Entry 3JBG (electron microscopy, 3.80 A resolution); this record covers chains 2 and 4 of the 5 polymer chains in the assembly.

[Chain 2]
Molecule: Capsid protein VP2
Source organism: Human poliovirus 1 Mahoney
UniProtKB: P03300 (POLG_POL1M); residues 1-272 here correspond to UniProt positions 70-341 (UniProt number = residue number + 69)
Sequence (272 residues; numbered 1 to 272; the number before each row is that of its first residue):
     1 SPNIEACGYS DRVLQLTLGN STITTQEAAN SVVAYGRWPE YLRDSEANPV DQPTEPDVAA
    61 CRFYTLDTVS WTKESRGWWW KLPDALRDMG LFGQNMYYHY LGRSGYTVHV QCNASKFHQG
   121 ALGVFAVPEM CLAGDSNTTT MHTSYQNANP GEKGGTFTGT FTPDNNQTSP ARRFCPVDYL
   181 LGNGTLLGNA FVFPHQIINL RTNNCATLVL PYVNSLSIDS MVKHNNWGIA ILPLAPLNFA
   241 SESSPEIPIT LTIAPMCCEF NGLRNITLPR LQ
Disordered / not traced: 1-5
Swiss-Prot annotation at these positions:
  - site: Gln272 (Cleavage)

[Chain 4]
Molecule: Capsid protein VP4
Source organism: Human poliovirus 1 Mahoney
UniProtKB: P03300 (POLG_POL1M); residue numbers follow UniProt; this construct covers 2-69
Sequence (69 residues; numbered 1 to 69; the number before each row is that of its first residue):
     1 XGAQVSSQKV GAHENSNRAY GGSTINYTTI NYYRDSASNA ASKQDFSQDP SKFTEPIKDV
    61 LIKTAPMLN
Sequence notes: modified residue (1)
Modified positions: MYR (myristic acid) at position 1
Swiss-Prot annotation at these positions:
  - site: Asn69 (Cleavage)
  - lipidation: Gly2 (N-myristoyl glycine)
  - mutagenesis: Gly2 (G2A: 100% loss of myristoylation. Impaired viral assembly), Ala3 (A3D: 50% loss of myristoylation. Severe reduction in specific infectivity; A3G/L/V: No effect on myristoylation and virus growth; A3H: No effect on myristoylation ...)

[Interface between chain 2 and chain 4]
Contacting residue pairs (17; chain 2 residue first):
  Ser10(2) - Asn69(4)  hydrogen bond (side chain-backbone)
  Asp11(2) - Asp59(4)
  Asp11(2) - Met67(4)
  Asp11(2) - Asn69(4)
  Arg12(2) - Leu68(4)
  Arg12(2) - Asn69(4)
  Ala29(2) - Leu68(4)  hydrophobic
  Asn30(2) - Ile57(4)
  Asn30(2) - Lys58(4)
  Asn30(2) - Asp59(4)  hydrogen bond (side chain-backbone)
  Ser31(2) - Ile57(4)
  Ser31(2) - Lys58(4)  hydrogen bond (backbone-backbone)
  Val32(2) - Pro56(4)
  Val33(2) - Pro56(4)  hydrogen bond (backbone-backbone)
  Tyr35(2) - Lys52(4)
  Tyr35(2) - Phe53(4)  hydrophobic
  Thr202(2) - Leu68(4)
Interface residues without a listed pair, chain 2 (13 interface residues in all): Ala28, Gly36, Trp38

[Overview]
13 residues of chain 2 face 9 of chain 4 across their interface; the contacts include 4 hydrogen bonds. Polar
contacts include Ser10(2)-Asn69(4), Asn30(2)-Asp59(4) and Ser31(2)-Lys58(4). UniProt lists 2 mutagenesis sites
on chain 4.
Here chain 2 is Capsid protein VP2 and chain 4 is Capsid protein VP4, both from Human poliovirus 1 Mahoney.
Entry 3JBG (Complex of poliovirus with VHH PVSS21E) was determined by electron microscopy, deposited together
with 3JBC, 3JBD, 3JBE and 3JBF.
